Entry 4DZG (X-ray diffraction, 2.02 A resolution); this record covers chain A.

[Chain A]
Protein: PliG
Organism: Aeromonas hydrophila subsp. hydrophila
Reference sequence: A0KEJ7 (A0KEJ7_AERHH); numbering as in UniProt (aligned over 22-134)
Sequence (114 residues; each row starts with the number of its first residue):
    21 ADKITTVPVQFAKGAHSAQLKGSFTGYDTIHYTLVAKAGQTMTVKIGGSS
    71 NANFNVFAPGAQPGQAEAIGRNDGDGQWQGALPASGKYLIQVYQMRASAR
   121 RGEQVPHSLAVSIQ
Sequence notes: expression tag (21); conflict S128 (Thr in A0KEJ7)
Modified / non-standard residues: A21 (n-methyl-l-alanine; MAA); K23, K33, K41, K57, K65, K107 (n-dimethyl-lysine; MLY)

[Summary]
Chain A is PliG (Aeromonas hydrophila subsp. hydrophila); the structure, Crystal structure of Aeromonas
hydrophila PliG, a periplasmic lysozyme inhibitor of g-type lysozyme, was determined by X-ray diffraction,
deposited together with 4DY3 and 4DY5.
